PDB entry 7KSQ | electron microscopy, 2.80 A resolution | chains A and D of the 18 polymer chains in the assembly

# Chain A
Molecule: Photosystem I P700 chlorophyll a apoprotein A1
Organism: Physcomitrium patens
Notes: EC 1.97.1.12
Reference sequence: Q8MFA3 (PSAA_PHYPA); residues 17-758 here correspond to UniProt positions 9-750 (UniProt number = residue number - 8)
Sequence (742 residues; row label = number of the first residue in the row):
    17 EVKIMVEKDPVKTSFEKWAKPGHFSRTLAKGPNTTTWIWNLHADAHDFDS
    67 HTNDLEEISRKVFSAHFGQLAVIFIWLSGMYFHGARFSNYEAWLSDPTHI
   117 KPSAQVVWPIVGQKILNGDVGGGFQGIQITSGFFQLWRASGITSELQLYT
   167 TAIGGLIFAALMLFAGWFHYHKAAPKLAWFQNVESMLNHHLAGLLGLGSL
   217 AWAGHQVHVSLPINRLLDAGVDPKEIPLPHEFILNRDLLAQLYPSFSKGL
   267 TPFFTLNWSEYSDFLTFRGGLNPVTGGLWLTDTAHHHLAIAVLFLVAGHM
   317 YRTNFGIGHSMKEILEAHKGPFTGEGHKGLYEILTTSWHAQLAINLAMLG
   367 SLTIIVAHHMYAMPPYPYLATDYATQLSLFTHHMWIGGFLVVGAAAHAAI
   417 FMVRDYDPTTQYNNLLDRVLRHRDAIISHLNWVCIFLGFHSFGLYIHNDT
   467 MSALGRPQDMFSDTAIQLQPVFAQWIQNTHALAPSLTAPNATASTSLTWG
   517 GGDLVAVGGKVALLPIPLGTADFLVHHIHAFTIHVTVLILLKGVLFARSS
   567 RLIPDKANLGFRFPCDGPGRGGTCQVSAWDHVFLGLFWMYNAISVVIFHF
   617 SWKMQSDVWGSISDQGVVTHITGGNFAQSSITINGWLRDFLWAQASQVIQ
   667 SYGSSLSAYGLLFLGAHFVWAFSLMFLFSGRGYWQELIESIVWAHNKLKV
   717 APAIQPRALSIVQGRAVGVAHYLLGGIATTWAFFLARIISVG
UniProt features mapped onto this chain:
  - binding site ([4Fe-4S] cluster): Cys581, Cys590
  - binding site (chlorophyll a'): His683
  - binding site (chlorophyll a): Met691, Tyr699
  - binding site (phylloquinone): Trp700
Ion coordination: 4Fe-4S cluster Fe: Cys581, Cys590 (shared with 2 residues of chain B)
Small-molecule neighbours:
  - beta-carotene (BCR), molecule 1: Ile89, Trp92, Leu93, Gly209, Leu210, Leu213, Gly214
  - beta-carotene (BCR), molecule 2: Phe90, Leu93, Tyr97, Thr167, Gly170, Gly171, Phe174, Leu213, Leu216, Ala217
  - beta-carotene (BCR), molecule 3: Leu216, Leu266, Phe269, Phe270, Leu304, Ala307, Val308, Leu311, Val312, His315, Ile323
  - beta-carotene (BCR), molecule 4: Phe269, Trp274, Val308
  - beta-carotene (BCR), molecule 5: Ile349, Leu350, Ala356, Ala359, Ile360, Ala414, Phe417, Leu432
  - beta-carotene (BCR), molecule 6: Ala359, Ala363, Met364, Ser367, Val407, Ala410, Ala411, Ala414, Val553, Leu556, Leu557, Val560
  - beta-carotene (BCR), molecule 7: Leu678, Gly681, Ala682, Phe684, Val685, Leu740, Ile743, Ala744, Trp747
  - beta-carotene (BCR), molecule 8: Trp700, Ile704, Ile707
  - chlorophyll a isomer (CL0): Phe458, Tyr461, Val541, Ile544, Phe547, Thr548, Tyr606, Asn607, Ser610, Val611, Phe614, Ile649, Trp652, Leu653, Leu657, Ala661, Ile665, Phe679, His683, Trp686, Tyr738, Thr745, Thr746, Phe749
  - chlorophyll a (CLA), molecule 1: Val18, Lys19, Ile20, Trp195, Asn198, Ser201, His205, Thr319, Asn320, Phe321
  - chlorophyll a (CLA), molecule 2: Ile20, Val22, Phe79, Phe83, Leu177, Met178, Phe180, Ala181, Phe184, His185, Ala189, Trp195
  - chlorophyll a (CLA), molecule 3: Val27, Lys28, Thr29, Ser30, Phe31, Lys33, Trp34, His39, Lys77, Ser80, Ala81, Gly84, Val88, Leu179, Gly182, Trp183, Tyr186, His187
  - chlorophyll a (CLA), molecule 4: Trp34, Pro37, Trp53, Ile54, Trp55, Leu57, His58
  - chlorophyll a (CLA), molecule 5: Trp34, Pro37, His39, Phe40, Leu57, His58, Ala61, His62, Phe64, His67, Lys77, Ala81, Gly84, Gln85, Val88
  - chlorophyll a (CLA), molecule 6: Thr51, Ile54, Trp55, Ile704, Ile707, Val708, His711, Val716, Pro718, Ile720, Pro722, Arg723
  - chlorophyll a (CLA), molecule 7: Trp55, Phe684, Val685, Phe688, Met691, Phe692, Leu725, Gln729, Ala732, Val733, Ala736, His737, Leu740
  - chlorophyll a (CLA), molecule 8: His58, Ala59, Asp60, Ala61, His62, Asp63, His355, Leu358, Leu362, Phe405, Leu406, Val408, Gly409, Ala412, His413, Ile416, Arg420, Phe577, Arg578, Trp595, Val598, Leu602, Ala736, Leu740
  - chlorophyll a (CLA), molecule 9: His62, Phe64, Asp65, Val78, Ala81, His82, Gln85, Leu86, Ile89, Phe90, Leu93, Phe174, Trp354, His355, Gln357, Leu358, Asn361, Leu362, Leu365
  - chlorophyll a (CLA), molecule 10: His62, Gln85, Val88, Ile89, Trp92, Leu365, Ile402, Phe405, Leu406
  - chlorophyll a (CLA), molecule 11: Leu71, Ser75, His82, Leu193, Phe196, Gln197, Val199, Met202, Leu203, His206, Leu207, Leu210, Leu211, Met327, Leu331, Tyr347, Leu350, Thr351, Thr352, Ser353, Trp354, Gln357, Ile360, Asn361, Met364, Leu365
  - chlorophyll a (CLA), molecule 12: Phe79, His82, Phe83, Leu86, Phe90, Phe174, Met178, Trp195, Phe196, Asn198, Ser201, Met202, His205, His206, Gly209, Leu210
  - chlorophyll a (CLA), molecule 13: Ile91, Trp92, Ser94, Gly95, Met96, Phe98, His99, Phe103, Gln121, Val122, Trp124, Leu172
  - chlorophyll a (CLA), molecule 14: Trp92, Met96, His99, Ala120, Gln121, Ile143, Gln144, Ile145, Thr146, Ser147, Phe149, Ala674, Tyr675, Leu678, Trp747, Leu751
  - chlorophyll a (CLA), molecule 15: Trp92, Met96, Thr146, Ser147, Phe149, Ser394, Thr397, His398, Trp401, Ile402, Phe405, Leu678, Ile743, Thr746, Trp747, Leu751
  - chlorophyll a (CLA), molecule 16: Trp92, Leu93, Ser147, Gly148, Phe149, Leu152, Leu210, Leu211, Leu365, Leu368, Thr369, Val372, Met376, Tyr382, Leu395, His398, His399, Ile402, Leu406
  - chlorophyll a (CLA), molecule 17: Tyr97, Ser156, Gly157, Ile158, Gln163, Thr166, Thr167, Gly214, Ala217, Trp218, Gly220, His221, His224, Val225, Pro245, His246, Ile249
  - chlorophyll a (CLA), molecule 18: Gln121, Val122, Val123, Trp124, Ile126, Val127, Gln129, Leu132, Ile143, Ala674, Leu677, Leu678
  - chlorophyll a (CLA), molecule 19: Leu152, Ala155, Ser156, Leu210, Leu211, Gly214, Ser215, Trp218, Gln222, Leu294, Leu296, Thr299, His302, His303, Ile306, Phe310, Leu368, Ile371, Val372, His375, Met376, Pro381, Tyr382
  - chlorophyll a (CLA), molecule 20: Ser160, Leu162, Gln163, Thr166, Leu244, His246, Ile249, Leu250
  - chlorophyll a (CLA), molecule 21: Leu203, Leu207, Leu211, Leu309, Phe310, Ala313, Met316, Tyr317, Met327, Ile330, Leu331, Met364, Leu432, Val435, Leu557, Val560, Leu561
  - chlorophyll a (CLA), molecule 22: Asn204, His205, Ala208, Gly209, Leu213, Leu311, Gly314, His315, Met316, Tyr317, Thr319, Phe321, Ile323
  - chlorophyll a (CLA), molecule 23: Leu216, Ala217, Ala219, Gly220, Val223, His224, Phe248, Ile249, Arg252, Leu255, Phe262, Gly265, Leu266, Phe269, Tyr277, Phe280, Leu281, Leu304
  - chlorophyll a (CLA), molecule 24: Phe269, Trp274, Ser275, Tyr277, Ser278, Leu281, Thr282, Phe283, His301, Leu304, Ala305, Val308, Leu309, Asn506
  - chlorophyll a (CLA), molecule 25: Phe269, Phe270, Leu272
  - chlorophyll a (CLA), molecule 26: Thr282, Phe283, Gly285, Leu294, Asp298, Thr299, His301, His302, Ala305, Ile306, Leu309, His375, Met379, Pro381, Thr511
  - chlorophyll a (CLA), molecule 27: Phe283, Trp491, Ile492, Thr495, His496, Ala499, Thr503, Ala504, Thr511, Trp515
  - chlorophyll a (CLA), molecule 28: Phe283, Leu502, Thr503, Ala504, Pro505, Asn506
  - chlorophyll a (CLA), molecule 29: Val312, Ala313, His315, Met316, Arg318, Ile323, Gly324, His325
  - chlorophyll a (CLA), molecule 30: Met316, His325, Glu329, Ile330, Ala333, His334
  - chlorophyll a (CLA), molecule 31: Ile330, Leu331, His334, His343, Leu346, Leu350, Leu431, Leu432, Val435
  - chlorophyll a (CLA), molecule 32: Ala333, His334, Lys335, Gly336, Pro337, Phe338
  - chlorophyll a (CLA), molecule 33: Phe338, Thr339, Leu431, Arg434, Val435, Arg437, His438, Ala441, Ile442, His445
  - chlorophyll a (CLA), molecule 34: Met364, Ser367, Leu368, Ile371, His374, His375, Tyr377, Ala378, Met379, Thr511, Ser512, Thr514, Trp515
  - chlorophyll a (CLA), molecule 35: Ile370, Ile371, His374, Met400, Gly404, Val407, Ile549, Thr552, Val553, Leu556, Met605, Ala608, Ile609, Val612
  - chlorophyll a (CLA), molecule 36: His374, Tyr377, Phe396, Phe488, Ala489, Ile492, Gln493, His496, Trp515, Ile532, Leu534, His542, His545, Ile549, Val612, His615, Phe616, Lys619
  - chlorophyll a (CLA), molecule 37: Ala441, His445, Trp448
  - chlorophyll a (CLA), molecule 38: Ile442, His445, Leu446, Trp448, Val449, Ala546, Ile549, His550, Val553, Leu557
  - chlorophyll a (CLA), molecule 39: Ser444, His445, Asn447, Trp448, Ile451
  - chlorophyll a (CLA), molecule 40: Asn447, Cys450, Ile451, Gly454, Phe455, Phe458, Gly459, Phe547, Val551, Leu554, Ile555, Leu600, Phe603, Trp604
  - chlorophyll a (CLA), molecule 41: Trp448, Ile451, Phe452, Phe455, His456
  - chlorophyll a (CLA), molecule 42: Trp448, Val449, Phe452, Leu453, Gln485, Pro486, Val487, Phe488, Ala489, Asp538, Phe539, His542, His543, Ala546, His550
  - chlorophyll a (CLA), molecule 43: Phe455, His456, Gly459, Leu460, Ile462, His463, Thr466, Met467, Arg472, Asp475, Phe477, Ile482
  - chlorophyll a (CLA), molecule 44: Phe458, Ile462, Asp465, Phe547, Phe603, Trp604, Tyr606, Asn607, Ile649, Leu653, Trp686, Tyr738
  - chlorophyll a (CLA), molecule 45: Thr466, Ala469, Leu470
  - chlorophyll a (CLA), molecule 46: Leu653, Leu657, Trp658, Trp686
  - chlorophyll a (CLA), molecule 47: Tyr668, Leu677, Leu678, Leu680, Gly681, His683, Phe684, Trp686, Ala687, Leu690
  - chlorophyll a (CLA), molecule 48: Phe684, Ala687, Phe688, Leu690, Met691, Phe694, Ser695, Tyr699, Trp700, Leu703
  - chlorophyll a (CLA), molecule 49: Ile707, Ala710, His711, Leu714, Val716
  - chlorophyll a (CLA), molecule 50: Trp709, Ala710, Lys713, Leu714
  - phylloquinone (PQN): Trp55, Met691, Phe692, Ser695, Gly696, Arg697, Trp700, Ile704, Arg723, Ala724, Leu725, Ser726, Gly730
  - 4Fe-4S cluster (SF4): Cys581, Gly583, Pro584, Thr589, Cys590, Ile727, Arg731

# Chain D
Molecule: PsaD
Organism: Physcomitrium patens
Reference sequence: A9REG3 (A9REG3_PHYPA); residues 70-211 here correspond to UniProt positions 69-210 (UniProt number = residue number - 1)
Sequence (142 residues; row label = number of the first residue in the row):
    70 FTPPTLNADTPAPIFGGSTGGLLRKAQVEEFYVITWESPKEQIFEMPTGG
   120 AAIMRSGPNLLKLARKEQCLALGARLRTKFKIQYQFYRVFPNGEVQYLHP
   170 KDGVYPEKVNAGRTAVGVNNRSIGQNANPAELKFAHKQAYDL

# Chain A / chain D interface
Contacting residue pairs (47):
  Pro424(A) - Ile112(D)
  Pro424(A) - Glu114(D)
  Pro424(A) - Ala120(D)
  Thr425(A) - Ile112(D)
  Gln427(A) - Ala120(D)
  Tyr428(A) - Ile83(D)
  Tyr428(A) - Ile112(D)  hydrophobic
  Tyr428(A) - Ala120(D)
  Tyr428(A) - Ala121(D)  hydrophobic
  Tyr428(A) - Ile122(D)
  Asp433(A) - Gly119(D)
  Asp433(A) - Ala120(D)  hydrogen bond (side chain-backbone)
  Leu436(A) - Gly118(D)
  Arg437(A) - Phe84(D)
  Arg437(A) - Gly85(D)  hydrogen bond (side chain-backbone)
  Arg437(A) - Gly86(D)  hydrogen bond (side chain-backbone)
  Arg437(A) - Ser87(D)  hydrogen bond (backbone-side chain)
  Arg437(A) - Thr88(D)  hydrogen bond (backbone-backbone)
  Arg437(A) - Gly118(D)
  Arg437(A) - Gly119(D)
  His438(A) - Thr88(D)
  Arg439(A) - Thr88(D)
  Arg439(A) - Thr117(D)  hydrogen bond (side chain-backbone)
  Arg439(A) - Gly118(D)
  Asp440(A) - Thr88(D)
  Asp440(A) - Gly89(D)
  Arg564(A) - Glu114(D)
  Ser565(A) - Pro116(D)  hydrogen bond (side chain-backbone)
  Ser565(A) - Gly118(D)
  Arg567(A) - Thr88(D)  hydrogen bond (side chain-backbone)
  Arg567(A) - Gly89(D)
  Arg567(A) - Gly90(D)
  Arg567(A) - Leu92(D)
  Arg567(A) - Arg134(D)  hydrogen bond (backbone-side chain)
  Leu568(A) - Arg134(D)  hydrogen bond (backbone-side chain)
  Leu568(A) - Glu136(D)
  Pro570(A) - Pro116(D)
  Pro570(A) - Arg134(D)
  Pro570(A) - Glu136(D)
  Pro570(A) - Gln137(D)
  Pro570(A) - Ala140(D)  hydrophobic
  Pro570(A) - Arg144(D)
  Asp571(A) - Glu136(D)
  Asp571(A) - Ala140(D)
  Asp582(A) - Glu136(D)
  Arg586(A) - Arg134(D)
  Arg586(A) - Glu136(D)  salt bridge
Other interface residues (no listed pair), chain A (21 interface residues in all): Ala441, Ser566, Ile569
Other interface residues (no listed pair), chain D (24 interface residues in all): Met115

# Overview
21 residues of chain A and 24 residues of chain D are in contact; the contacts include 10 hydrogen bonds and 1
salt bridge. Among the polar pairs are Arg586(A)-Glu136(D), Asp433(A)-Ala120(D) and Arg437(A)-Gly85(D).
Chain A is Photosystem I P700 chlorophyll a apoprotein A1 and chain D is PsaD, both from Physcomitrium patens;
the structure, The Structure of the moss PSI-LHCI reveals the evolution of the LHCI antenna, was determined by
electron microscopy (same publication as 7KU5 and 7KUX).
